PDB entry 8YG8 | electron microscopy, 2.97 A resolution | chains B and C of the 3 polymer chains in the assembly

Chain B (and C):
Molecule: Major envelope glycoprotein
From: Autographa californica nucleopolyhedrovirus
Notes: chain C of this document is another copy of the same molecule, construct and numbering; everything in this record applies to it too
UniProt: P17501 (FUS_NPVAC); residues 23-487 here = UniProt positions 23-487
Amino-acid sequence (465 residues; numbered 23 to 487; the number before each row is that of its first residue):
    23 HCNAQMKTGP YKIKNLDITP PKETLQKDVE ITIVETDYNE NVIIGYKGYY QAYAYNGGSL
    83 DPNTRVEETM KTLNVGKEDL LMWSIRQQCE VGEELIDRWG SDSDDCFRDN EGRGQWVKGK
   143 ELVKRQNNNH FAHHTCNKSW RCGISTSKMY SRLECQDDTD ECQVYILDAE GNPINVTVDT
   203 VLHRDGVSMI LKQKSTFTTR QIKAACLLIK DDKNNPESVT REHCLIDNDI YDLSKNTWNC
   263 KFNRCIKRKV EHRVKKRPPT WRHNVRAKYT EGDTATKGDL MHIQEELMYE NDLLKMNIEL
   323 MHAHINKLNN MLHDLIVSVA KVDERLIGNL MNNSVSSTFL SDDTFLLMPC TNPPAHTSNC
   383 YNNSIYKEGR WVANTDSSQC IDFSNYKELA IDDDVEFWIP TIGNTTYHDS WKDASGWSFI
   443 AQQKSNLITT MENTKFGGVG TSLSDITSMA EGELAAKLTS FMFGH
Disulfide bonds: C111-C164, C128-C158, C177-C184, C228-C246, C262-C267, C382-C402
Glycans and other covalent adducts: N-acetylglucosamine (NAG) linked to N354, N384
What the authors report for this chain:
  - post-translational modification sites: N197
  - conformationally variable residues: H23, H378
  - mutagenesis - H324A/H335A, H326A/H335A: decreased localization
  - mutagenesis - H23A/H245A/H304A, H23A/H245A/H304A/H378A, H23A/H245A, H23A/H245A/H378A, H245A/H304A/H378A: decreased binding to AcV1
  - mutagenesis - H23A/H245A (4-fold): decreased growth

Chain B / chain C interface:
Inter-chain disulfides: C24(B)-C372(C)
Pairs across the interface - 194 pairs, chain B then chain C:
  H23(B) - T373(C)  hydrogen bond (backbone-side chain)
  H23(B) - W393(C)
  C24(B) - C372(C)  disulfide
  C24(B) - T373(C)
  N25(B) - P371(C)
  A26(B) - M370(C)  hydrophobic
  Q27(B) - M370(C)
  Q27(B) - P371(C)
  K29(B) - L369(C)
  K29(B) - M370(C)
  K29(B) - P371(C)
  T30(B) - L369(C)
  G31(B) - F367(C)
  G31(B) - L368(C)
  G31(B) - L369(C)
  P32(B) - F367(C)
  P32(B) - L368(C)
  Y33(B) - T366(C)
  Y33(B) - F367(C)  hydrogen bond (backbone-backbone)
  Y33(B) - L369(C)  hydrophobic
  K34(B) - D365(C)
  I35(B) - V339(C)  hydrophobic
  N37(B) - N332(C)  hydrogen bond
  N37(B) - H335(C)
  L38(B) - N331(C)  hydrogen bond (backbone-side chain)
  L38(B) - H335(C)  hydrogen bond (backbone-side chain)
  I40(B) - H324(C)
  I40(B) - N331(C)
  T41(B) - H324(C)
  P42(B) - H324(C)
  P43(B) - E321(C)
  P43(B) - H324(C)
  E45(B) - K317(C)
  T46(B) - E321(C)
  L47(B) - D314(C)
  L47(B) - K317(C)
  L47(B) - M318(C)
  L229(B) - Y311(C)
  L229(B) - D314(C)
  L230(B) - Y311(C)  hydrogen bond (backbone-side chain)
  I231(B) - E45(C)
  I231(B) - L315(C)  hydrophobic
  K232(B) - E45(C)  hydrogen bond (backbone-side chain)
  K235(B) - E45(C)
  K235(B) - T46(C)  hydrogen bond (side chain-backbone)
  K235(B) - L47(C)  hydrogen bond (side chain-backbone)
  K235(B) - Q48(C)
  N236(B) - Q48(C)  hydrogen bond
  H245(B) - K44(C)
  L247(B) - E321(C)
  D249(B) - A325(C)
  N250(B) - L322(C)
  N250(B) - A325(C)
  N250(B) - H326(C)
  D251(B) - T41(C)
  I252(B) - K44(C)
  I252(B) - M318(C)  hydrophobic
  R279(B) - Y311(C)
  R279(B) - L315(C)
  P280(B) - E307(C)
  P281(B) - H304(C)  hydrogen bond (backbone-side chain)
  T282(B) - H304(C)
  T282(B) - E308(C)
  W283(B) - D301(C)
  W283(B) - H304(C)
  W283(B) - I305(C)  hydrophobic
  W283(B) - E308(C)  hydrogen bond (backbone-side chain)
  H285(B) - E293(C)  salt bridge
  R288(B) - D301(C)  salt bridge
  A289(B) - D301(C)
  K290(B) - H304(C)
  K290(B) - E307(C)  salt bridge
  Y291(B) - G300(C)
  Y291(B) - M303(C)  hydrophobic
  Y291(B) - E307(C)  hydrogen bond
  E293(B) - K299(C)
  E293(B) - M303(C)
  D295(B) - A297(C)
  D295(B) - T298(C)
  D295(B) - K299(C)
  T296(B) - A297(C)
  A297(B) - A297(C)  hydrogen bond (backbone-backbone)
  D301(B) - L302(C)
  I305(B) - L302(C)  hydrophobic
  I305(B) - Q306(C)
  Q306(B) - W283(C)
  E308(B) - Q306(C)  hydrogen bond
  L309(B) - L309(C)  hydrophobic
  L309(B) - M310(C)  hydrophobic
  L316(B) - N313(C)
  L316(B) - L316(C)  hydrophobic
  I320(B) - I320(C)  hydrophobic
  M323(B) - I327(C)  hydrophobic
  I327(B) - I327(C)  hydrophobic
  M333(B) - L334(C)  hydrophobic
  M333(B) - L352(C)
  L334(B) - L334(C)  hydrophobic
  D336(B) - L352(C)
  L337(B) - L337(C)  hydrophobic
  L337(B) - I338(C)  hydrophobic
  L337(B) - L348(C)  hydrophobic
  L337(B) - L352(C)
  S340(B) - D345(C)  hydrogen bond
  S340(B) - L348(C)
  S340(B) - N351(C)  hydrogen bond
  K343(B) - G391(C)
  V344(B) - G438(C)
  E346(B) - G438(C)
  E346(B) - S440(C)  hydrogen bond
  L352(B) - I413(C)
  M353(B) - I413(C)
  N355(B) - V417(C)
  N355(B) - E418(C)
  V357(B) - F419(C)  hydrophobic
  S359(B) - S437(C)
  T360(B) - S437(C)
  L362(B) - N381(C)
  L362(B) - Y388(C)
  L362(B) - F405(C)
  S363(B) - Y388(C)
  S363(B) - F405(C)
  D364(B) - Y388(C)  hydrogen bond
  L369(B) - F419(C)  hydrophobic
  C372(B) - W420(C)
  T373(B) - S167(C)
  T373(B) - W420(C)
  N374(B) - I166(C)
  N374(B) - S167(C)
  P376(B) - Q109(C)
  P376(B) - K140(C)
  A377(B) - K140(C)  hydrogen bond (backbone-side chain)
  H378(B) - K140(C)
  Y383(B) - K140(C)
  Y383(B) - G141(C)
  N384(B) - V139(C)
  N384(B) - G141(C)
  N384(B) - K142(C)
  N384(B) - E143(C)
  N385(B) - E143(C)
  E390(B) - W439(C)
  R392(B) - S440(C)  hydrogen bond
  R392(B) - A443(C)
  V394(B) - A443(C)
  A395(B) - E143(C)
  Y408(B) - K34(C)
  K409(B) - P32(C)
  K409(B) - Y33(C)
  K409(B) - K34(C)  hydrogen bond (backbone-backbone)
  E410(B) - K34(C)
  E410(B) - I35(C)
  E410(B) - K36(C)  hydrogen bond (side chain-backbone)
  L411(B) - Y33(C)  hydrophobic
  L411(B) - K34(C)  hydrogen bond (backbone-backbone)
  L411(B) - I35(C)
  L411(B) - K36(C)  hydrogen bond (backbone-backbone)
  A412(B) - K36(C)
  D414(B) - L38(C)
  I421(B) - K29(C)
  G425(B) - M28(C)
  Y429(B) - M28(C)  hydrogen bond
  D431(B) - A26(C)
  W433(B) - M453(C)  hydrophobic
  K434(B) - K446(C)
  K434(B) - I450(C)
  K434(B) - E454(C)  salt bridge
  A436(B) - K446(C)
  G438(B) - W439(C)
  W439(B) - W439(C)
  F441(B) - K446(C)
  F441(B) - I450(C)  hydrophobic
  Q445(B) - M453(C)
  N448(B) - F458(C)
  L449(B) - L449(C)  hydrophobic
  T451(B) - F458(C)
  T452(B) - M453(C)
  T452(B) - F458(C)
  N455(B) - G459(C)  hydrogen bond (side chain-backbone)
  N455(B) - G460(C)
  N455(B) - L465(C)
  K457(B) - L465(C)
  G460(B) - T469(C)
  V461(B) - L465(C)
  V461(B) - D467(C)
  V461(B) - I468(C)
  V461(B) - T469(C)
  T463(B) - T469(C)
  T463(B) - A472(C)
  E475(B) - L476(C)
  E475(B) - K479(C)  salt bridge
  E475(B) - L480(C)
  A478(B) - K479(C)
  K479(B) - K479(C)
  S482(B) - F483(C)
  F485(B) - F483(C)  hydrophobic
Other interface residues (no listed pair), chain B (138 interface residues in all): K36, A227, K277, K278, K299, L302, M303, E312, N313, L330, V341, F361, F367, P371, S386, K389, T397, I413, T456, H487
Other interface residues (no listed pair), chain C (122 interface residues in all): L144, V145, H285, T296, E312, N328, M333, V341, V344, R347, P375, Y383, S386, L411, Q444, S447, H487

In short:
The interface between chain B and chain C involves 138 residues on one side and 122 on the other, with 1
disulfide bond, 27 hydrogen bonds and 5 salt bridges. Among the polar pairs are H285(B)-E293(C),
R288(B)-D301(C) and K290(B)-E307(C). The paper reports that H23A/H245A/H304A, H23A/H245A/H304A/H378A and
H23A/H245A of chain B, among others, reduce binding to AcV1; a modification site at N197(B); 7 substitutions
were tested in all.
Both chains are Major envelope glycoprotein (Autographa californica nucleopolyhedrovirus). Entry 8YG8 (The
early intermediate structure of baculovirus fusion protein GP64) was determined by electron microscopy (same
publication as 8YG6).
